PDB entry 3T97 | X-ray diffraction, 2.80 A resolution | chains B and C of the 3 polymer chains in the assembly

# Chain B
Molecule: Nuclear pore complex protein Nup54
From: Rattus norvegicus
Reference sequence: P70582 (NUP54_RAT); residue numbers follow UniProt; this construct covers 346-407
Chain sequence (65 residues; each row starts with the number of its first residue):
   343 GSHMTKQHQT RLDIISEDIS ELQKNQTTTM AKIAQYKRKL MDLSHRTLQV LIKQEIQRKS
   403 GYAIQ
Unresolved in the structure: 343-344, 403-407
Sequence notes: expression tag (343-345)

# Chain C
Molecule: Nuclear pore glycoprotein p62
From: Rattus norvegicus
Reference sequence: P17955 (NUP62_RAT); residue numbers follow UniProt; this construct covers 362-425
Chain sequence (64 residues; each row starts with the number of its first residue):
   362 NAWDRTLIEN GEKITSLHRE VEKVKLDQKR LDQELDFILS QQKELEDLLS PLEESVKEQS
   422 GTIY
Unresolved in the structure: 362-363, 418-425
From the paper describing this entry:
  - mutagenesis - Q394P: decreased binding to Nuclear pore complex protein Nup54 (chain B)
  - mutagenesis - Q394P (Tm change 21.5 degC): decreased stability with Nuclear pore complex protein Nup54 (chain B)

# How chain B and chain C interact
Pairs across the interface (33):
  Thr347(B) - Thr367(C)
  Thr347(B) - Leu368(C)
  Thr347(B) - Asn371(C)  hydrogen bond (backbone-side chain)
  Gln351(B) - Asn371(C)
  Gln351(B) - Lys374(C)
  Leu354(B) - Asn371(C)
  Leu354(B) - Lys374(C)
  Leu354(B) - Ile375(C)  hydrophobic
  Leu354(B) - Leu378(C)  hydrophobic
  Asp355(B) - Lys374(C)  salt bridge
  Ile357(B) - Leu378(C)  hydrophobic
  Ser358(B) - Leu378(C)
  Ile361(B) - Leu378(C)
  Ile361(B) - Glu381(C)
  Ile361(B) - Val382(C)  hydrophobic
  Leu364(B) - Val385(C)  hydrophobic
  Gln365(B) - Glu381(C)  hydrogen bond
  Gln365(B) - Lys384(C)
  Gln368(B) - Val385(C)  hydrogen bond (side chain-backbone)
  Gln368(B) - Asp388(C)
  Gln368(B) - Gln389(C)  hydrogen bond
  Ile375(B) - Glu395(C)
  Lys379(B) - Glu395(C)  salt bridge
  Lys379(B) - Ile399(C)
  Leu382(B) - Gln402(C)
  Leu382(B) - Gln403(C)
  Leu385(B) - Leu406(C)  hydrophobic
  Ser386(B) - Gln402(C)  hydrogen bond
  Ser386(B) - Leu406(C)
  Thr389(B) - Leu406(C)
  Thr389(B) - Leu410(C)
  Leu393(B) - Leu413(C)  hydrophobic
  Gln396(B) - Val417(C)
Interface residues without a listed pair, chain B (22 interface residues in all): His350, Met372, Tyr378, Val392
Interface residues without a listed pair, chain C (22 interface residues in all): Leu392, Leu396

# Summary
The chain B/chain C interface involves 22 residues from each chain; the contacts include 5 hydrogen bonds and
2 salt bridges. Polar contacts include Asp355(B)-Lys374(C), Lys379(B)-Glu395(C) and Thr347(B)-Asn371(C). From
the paper: Q394P of chain C reduces binding to Nuclear pore complex protein Nup54 (chain B); Q394P of chain C
reduces stability with Nuclear pore complex protein Nup54 (chain B).
Chain B is Nuclear pore complex protein Nup54 and chain C is Nuclear pore glycoprotein p62, both from Rattus
norvegicus; the structure, Molecular Architecture of the Transport Channel of the Nuclear Pore Complex:
Nup62/Nup54, was determined by X-ray diffraction, deposited together with 3T98.
